Entry 3L74 (X-ray diffraction, 2.76 A resolution); this record covers chains B and I of the 20 polymer chains in the assembly.

== Chain B ==
Molecule: Mitochondrial ubiquinol-cytochrome-C reductase complex core protein 2
Source organism: Gallus gallus
Notes: EC 1.10.2.2
Reference sequence: D0VX29 (D0VX29_CHICK); residues -1 to 439 here correspond to UniProt positions 1-441 (UniProt number = residue number + 2)
Sequence (441 residues; row label = number of the first residue in the row; numbers below 1 keep their minus sign (Ser-1 is residue -1)):
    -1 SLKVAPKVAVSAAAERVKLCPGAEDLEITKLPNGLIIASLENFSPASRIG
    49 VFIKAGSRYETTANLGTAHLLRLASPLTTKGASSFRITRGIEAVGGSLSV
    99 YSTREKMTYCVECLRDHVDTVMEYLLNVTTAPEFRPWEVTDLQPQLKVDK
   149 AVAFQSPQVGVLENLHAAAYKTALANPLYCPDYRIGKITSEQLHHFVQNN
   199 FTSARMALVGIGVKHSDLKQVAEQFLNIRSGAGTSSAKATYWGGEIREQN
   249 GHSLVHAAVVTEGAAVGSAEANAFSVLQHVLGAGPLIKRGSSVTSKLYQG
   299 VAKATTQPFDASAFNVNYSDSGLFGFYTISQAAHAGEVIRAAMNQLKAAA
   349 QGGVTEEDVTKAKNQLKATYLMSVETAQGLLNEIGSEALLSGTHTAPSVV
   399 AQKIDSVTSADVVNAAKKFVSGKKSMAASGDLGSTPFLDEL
Disordered / not traced: -1 to 18

== Chain I ==
Molecule: Cytochrome B-C1 complex subunit rieske, mitochondrial
Source organism: Gallus gallus
Notes: EC 1.10.2.2
Reference sequence: Q5ZLR5 (UCRI_CHICK); residues 47-78 here correspond to UniProt positions 45-76 (UniProt number = residue number - 2)
Sequence (47 residues; row label = number of the first residue in the row; note: 4 numbers in that range are skipped by the numbering (no residue carries them; nothing is unmodelled there); X marks 15 residues of unknown identity (built as UNK)):
    28 XXXXXXXXXXXXXXX
    47 RPLLCRESMSGRSARRDLVAGISLNAPASVRY
Disordered / not traced: 78

== Chain B / chain I interface ==
Contacting residue pairs (73):
  Arg70(B) with Ala66(I); Ile68(I)
  Leu71(B) with Ile68(I), hydrophobic
  Pro74(B) with Leu70(I), hydrophobic
  Thr86(B) with Leu70(I)
  Ile89(B) with Leu70(I), hydrophobic
  Glu90(B) with Asn71(I)
  Gly94(B) with Asn71(I)
  Ser95(B) with Asn71(I)
  Leu96(B) with Ser69(I); Leu70(I), hydrogen bond (backbone-backbone); Asn71(I)
  Ser97(B) with Ile68(I); Ser69(I)
  Val98(B) with Ala66(I); Gly67(I); Ile68(I), hydrogen bond (backbone-backbone)
  Tyr99(B) with Ala66(I); Gly67(I)
  Ser100(B) with Val65(I); Ala66(I), hydrogen bond (backbone-backbone)
  Thr101(B) with Asp63(I); Val65(I)
  Asp147(B) with Ile68(I); Ala74(I)
  Gln156(B) with Leu64(I); Arg77(I), hydrogen bond (side chain-backbone)
  Val157(B) with Leu64(I), hydrophobic
  Leu160(B) with Ala60(I), hydrophobic; Arg62(I); Leu64(I), hydrophobic
  Leu176(B) with Leu64(I); Ala66(I), hydrophobic
  Tyr177(B) with Ala66(I); Ser75(I); Val76(I)
  Leu252(B) with Leu49(I), hydrophobic
  Gln276(B) with Arg61(I)
  Pro283(B) with Ser56(I); Gly57(I)
  Arg287(B) with Glu53(I)
  Ala300(B) with Arg52(I)
  Thr303(B) with Arg52(I), hydrogen bond (backbone-side chain)
  Thr304(B) with Arg52(I)
  Gln305(B) with Arg52(I)
  Pro306(B) with Leu50(I); Cys51(I); Arg52(I); Met55(I)
  Phe307(B) with Arg52(I); Met55(I), hydrophobic
  Asp308(B) with Met55(I); Ser56(I), hydrogen bond (side chain-backbone); Gly57(I), hydrogen bond (side chain-backbone); Arg58(I); Ser59(I), hydrogen bond
  Ala309(B) with Ser59(I)
  Ser310(B) with Ser59(I)
  Ala311(B) with Arg61(I)
  Phe312(B) with Ala60(I); Arg61(I); Arg62(I)
  Asn313(B) with Arg61(I), hydrogen bond (backbone-backbone); Arg62(I)
  Val314(B) with Arg62(I); Asp63(I)
  Tyr316(B) with Asp63(I)
  Tyr325(B) with Ser59(I), hydrogen bond (backbone-side chain); Ala60(I), hydrophobic
  Ile327(B) with Met55(I); Arg58(I); Ser59(I)
  Gln376(B) with Arg77(I)
Interface residues without a listed pair, chain B (48 interface residues in all): Ile85, Val150, Gln153, Tyr296, Asn315, Thr326, Ser328

== Summary ==
Chain B and chain I form an interface of 48 and 26 residues respectively; the contacts include 10 hydrogen
bonds. Polar contacts include Gln156(B)-Arg77(I), Thr303(B)-Arg52(I) and Asp308(B)-Ser56(I).
Chain B is Mitochondrial ubiquinol-cytochrome-C reductase complex core protein 2 and chain I is Cytochrome
B-C1 complex subunit rieske, mitochondrial, both from Gallus gallus; the structure, Cytochrome BC1 complex
from chicken with famoxadone bound, was determined by X-ray diffraction.
